6A5U - chains N and e of the 25 polymer chains in the assembly; structure by electron microscopy, 7.60 A resolution (low resolution: residue-level contacts below are approximate; hydrogen-bond / salt-bridge calls are withheld).

# Chain N
Molecule: 198-nt DNA strand
Sequence (198 nucleotides; numbered -125 to 72; the number before each row is that of its first residue; numbers below 1 keep their minus sign (DG-125 is residue -125)):
  -125 GCTTACGTCA GTCTGGCCAT CTTTGTGTTT GGTGTGTTTG GGTGGTGGCC GTTTTCGTTG
   -65 TTTTTTTCTG TCTCGTGCCT GGTGTCTTGG GTGTAATCCC CTTGGCGGTT AAAACGCGGG
    -5 GGACAGCGCG TACGTGCGTT TAAGCGGTGC TAGAGCTGTC TACGACCAAT TGAGCGGCCT
    55 CGGCACCGGG ATTCTGAT
Unresolved in the structure: -125 to -54, -41 to -33

# Chain e
Protein: Histone H3.3
From: Homo sapiens
Reference sequence: P84243 (H33_HUMAN); residues 0-135 here correspond to UniProt positions 1-136 (UniProt number = residue number + 1)
Amino-acid sequence (139 residues; numbered -3 to 135; the number before each row is that of its first residue; numbers below 1 keep their minus sign (Gly-3 is residue -3)):
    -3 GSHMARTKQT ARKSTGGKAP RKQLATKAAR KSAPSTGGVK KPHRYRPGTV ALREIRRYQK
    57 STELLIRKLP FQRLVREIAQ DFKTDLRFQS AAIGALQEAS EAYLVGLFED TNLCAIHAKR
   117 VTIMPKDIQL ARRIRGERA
Unresolved in the structure: -3 to 38
Construct notes: expression tag (-3 to -1)
Curated features (UniProtKB/Swiss-Prot):
  - site: Ser31 (Interaction with ZMYND11)
  - modified residue: Arg2 (Asymmetric dimethylarginine), Thr3 (Phosphothreonine), Lys4 (Allysine), Gln5 (5-glutamyl dopamine), Thr6 (Phosphothreonine), Arg8 (Citrulline), Lys9 (N6,N6,N6-trimethyllysine), Ser10 (ADP-ribosylserine), Thr11 (Phosphothreonine), Lys14 (N6-(2-hydroxyisobutyryl)lysine), Arg17 (Asymmetric dimethylarginine), Lys18 (N6-(2-hydroxyisobutyryl)lysine), Lys23 (N6-(2-hydroxyisobutyryl)lysine), Arg26 (Citrulline), Lys27 (N6,N6,N6-trimethyllysine), Ser28 (ADP-ribosylserine), Ser31 (Phosphoserine), Lys36 (N6,N6,N6-trimethyllysine), Lys37 (N6-methyllysine), Tyr41 (Phosphotyrosine) and 9 more in UniProt
  - lipidation: Lys18 (N6-decanoyllysine)

# How chain N and chain e interact
Pairs across the interface - 14 pairs, chain N then chain e:
  DA-14(N) - Arg63(e)
  DA-13(N) - Arg63(e)
  DG-8(N) - Arg40(e)
  DG-5(N) - Arg42(e)
  DG-5(N) - Pro43(e)
  DG-4(N) - Thr118(e)
  DA-3(N) - Val117(e)
  DA-3(N) - Thr118(e)
  DC-2(N) - Arg116(e)
  DC-2(N) - Met120(e)
  DT69(N) - Thr45(e)
  DG70(N) - Arg42(e)
  DG70(N) - Thr45(e)
  DA71(N) - Arg42(e)
Other interface residues (no listed pair), chain e (10 interface residues in all): His39

# In short
The chain N/chain e interface involves 10 residues from each chain.
Chain N is a 198-nt DNA strand and chain e is Histone H3.3 (Homo sapiens); the structure, RNA polymerase II
elongation complex stalled at SHL(-1) of the nucleosome, with foreign DNA, tilt conformation, was determined
by electron microscopy (same publication as 6A5L, 6A5O, 6A5P, 6A5R, 6A5T and 6INQ).
